Entry 6R9G (electron microscopy, 3.70 A resolution); this record covers chains C and F of the 7 polymer chains in the assembly.

Chain C:
Protein: DNA-directed RNA polymerase subunit beta
Organism: Escherichia coli (strain K12)
Notes: EC 2.7.7.6
UniProtKB: P0A8V2 (RPOB_ECOLI); residues 1-1342 here = UniProt positions 1-1342
Chain sequence (1342 residues; numbered 1 to 1342; the number before each row is that of its first residue):
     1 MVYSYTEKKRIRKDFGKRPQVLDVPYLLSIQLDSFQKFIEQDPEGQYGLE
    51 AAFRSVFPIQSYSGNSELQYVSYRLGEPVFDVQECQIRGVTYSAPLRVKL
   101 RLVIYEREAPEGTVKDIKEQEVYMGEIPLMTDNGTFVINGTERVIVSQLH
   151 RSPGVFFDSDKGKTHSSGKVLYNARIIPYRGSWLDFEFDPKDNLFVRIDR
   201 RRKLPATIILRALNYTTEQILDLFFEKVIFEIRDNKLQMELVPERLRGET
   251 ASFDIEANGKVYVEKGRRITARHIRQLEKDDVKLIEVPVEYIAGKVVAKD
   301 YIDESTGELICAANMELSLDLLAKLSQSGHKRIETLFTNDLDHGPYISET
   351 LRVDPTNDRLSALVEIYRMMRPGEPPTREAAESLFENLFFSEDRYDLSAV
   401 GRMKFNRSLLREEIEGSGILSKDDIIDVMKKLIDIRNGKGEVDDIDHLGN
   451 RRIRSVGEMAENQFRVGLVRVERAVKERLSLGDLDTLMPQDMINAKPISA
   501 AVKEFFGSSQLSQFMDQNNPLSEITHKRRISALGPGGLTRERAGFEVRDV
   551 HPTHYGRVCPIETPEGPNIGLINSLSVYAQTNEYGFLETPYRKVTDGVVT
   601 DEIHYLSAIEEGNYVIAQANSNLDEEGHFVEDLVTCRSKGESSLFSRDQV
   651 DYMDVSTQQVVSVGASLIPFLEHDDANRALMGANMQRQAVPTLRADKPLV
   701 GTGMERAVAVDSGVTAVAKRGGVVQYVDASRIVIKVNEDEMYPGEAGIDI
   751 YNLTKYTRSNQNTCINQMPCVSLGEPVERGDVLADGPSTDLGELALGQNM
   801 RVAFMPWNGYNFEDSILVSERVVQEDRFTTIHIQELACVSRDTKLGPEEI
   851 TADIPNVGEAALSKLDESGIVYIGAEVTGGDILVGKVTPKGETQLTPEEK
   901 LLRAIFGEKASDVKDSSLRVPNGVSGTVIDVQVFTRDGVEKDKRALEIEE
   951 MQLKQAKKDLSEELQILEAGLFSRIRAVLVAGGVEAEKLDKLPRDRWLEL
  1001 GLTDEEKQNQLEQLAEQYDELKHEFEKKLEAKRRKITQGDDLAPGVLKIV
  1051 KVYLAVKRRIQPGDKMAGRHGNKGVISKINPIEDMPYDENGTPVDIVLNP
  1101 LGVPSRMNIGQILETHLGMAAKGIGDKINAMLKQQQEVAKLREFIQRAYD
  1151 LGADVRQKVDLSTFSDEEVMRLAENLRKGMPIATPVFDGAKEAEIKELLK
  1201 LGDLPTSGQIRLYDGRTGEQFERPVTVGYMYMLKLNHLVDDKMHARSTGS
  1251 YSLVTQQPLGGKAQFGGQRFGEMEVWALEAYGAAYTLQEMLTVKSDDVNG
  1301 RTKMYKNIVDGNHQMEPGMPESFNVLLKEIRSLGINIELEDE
Unresolved in the structure: 1342
UniProt features mapped onto this chain:
  - modified residue (N6-acetyllysine): Lys-1022, Lys-1200
  - mutagenesis: Ile-561 (I561S: Resistant to antibiotics salinamide A and B), Ile-569 (I569S: Resistant to antibiotics salinamide A and B), Ala-665 (A665E: Resistant to antibiotics salinamide A and B), Asp-675 (D675A/G: Resistant to antibiotics salinamide A and B), Asn-677 (N677H/K: Resistant to antibiotics salinamide A and B), Leu-680 (L680M: Resistant to antibiotics salinamide A and B), Glu-813 (E813K: Disrupts the enzyme's active center)

Chain F:
Protein: Overcome classical restriction gp0.3
Organism: Enterobacteria phage T7
UniProtKB: P03775 (OCR_BPT7); residues 0-116 here correspond to UniProt positions 1-117 (UniProt number = residue number + 1)
Chain sequence (117 residues; numbered 0 to 116; the number before each row is that of its first residue; numbering starts at 0):
     0 MAMSNMTYNNVFDHAYEMLKENIRYDDIRDTDDLHDAIHMAADNAVPHYY
    50 ADIFSVMASEGIDLEFEDSGLMPDTKDVIRILQARIYEQLTIDLWEDAED
   100 LLNEYLEEVEEYEEDEE
Unresolved in the structure: 0-4, 111-116

Chain C / chain F interface:
Contacting residue pairs - 25 pairs, chain C then chain F:
  Ser-509(C) / Glu-98(F)
  Gln-510(C) / Trp-94(F)  hydrogen bond
  Gln-513(C) / Thr-30(F)  hydrogen bond
  Leu-538(C) / Glu-66(F)
  Ala-543(C) / Ser-68(F)
  Gly-544(C) / Ser-68(F)
  Phe-545(C) / Gly-69(F)
  Pro-567(C) / His-34(F)
  Arg-841(C) / Glu-106(F)
  Ser-916(C) / Glu-110(F)  hydrogen bond
  Leu-918(C) / Glu-109(F)
  Gln-1257(C) / Glu-20(F)
  Ala-1263(C) / Arg-28(F)
  Gln-1264(C) / Arg-23(F)
  Gln-1264(C) / Asp-26(F)
  Gln-1264(C) / Tyr-104(F)
  Gln-1264(C) / Val-108(F)
  Gln-1264(C) / Glu-110(F)
  Phe-1265(C) / Arg-23(F)
  Gly-1266(C) / Arg-23(F)
  Gly-1266(C) / Tyr-24(F)
  Gln-1268(C) / Met-17(F)
  Gln-1268(C) / Glu-20(F)  hydrogen bond (side chain-backbone)
  Gln-1268(C) / Asn-21(F)  hydrogen bond
  Arg-1269(C) / Met-39(F)  hydrogen bond
Also at the interface, not in a pair above, chain C (28 interface residues in all): Ser-508, Asp-516, Thr-539, Arg-540, Val-839, Ser-917, His-1237, Arg-1246, Leu-1259, Lys-1262
Also at the interface, not in a pair above, chain F (25 interface residues in all): Asp-31, Asp-32, His-38, Met-71, Asp-73

Summary:
28 residues of chain C face 25 of chain F across their interface, with 6 hydrogen bonds. Polar contacts
include Gln-510(C)/Trp-94(F), Gln-513(C)/Thr-30(F) and Ser-916(C)/Glu-110(F). UniProt lists 7 mutagenesis
sites on chain C.
Chain C is DNA-directed RNA polymerase subunit beta (Escherichia coli (strain K12)) and chain F is Overcome
classical restriction gp0.3 (Enterobacteria phage T7); the structure, Structural basis of transcription
inhibition by the DNA mimic Ocr protein of bacteriophage T7, was determined by electron microscopy (same
publication as 6R9B).
